Entry 9GIB (X-ray diffraction, 1.95 A resolution); this record covers chains A and B.

Chain A:
Name: Glutamate receptor
Source organism: Rattus norvegicus
UniProtKB: G3V9C5 (G3V9C5_RAT); residue numbers follow UniProt; this construct covers 401-539, 661-802
Chain sequence (285 residues; row label = number of the first residue in the row; note: 119 numbers in that range are skipped by the numbering (no residue carries them; nothing is unmodelled there)):
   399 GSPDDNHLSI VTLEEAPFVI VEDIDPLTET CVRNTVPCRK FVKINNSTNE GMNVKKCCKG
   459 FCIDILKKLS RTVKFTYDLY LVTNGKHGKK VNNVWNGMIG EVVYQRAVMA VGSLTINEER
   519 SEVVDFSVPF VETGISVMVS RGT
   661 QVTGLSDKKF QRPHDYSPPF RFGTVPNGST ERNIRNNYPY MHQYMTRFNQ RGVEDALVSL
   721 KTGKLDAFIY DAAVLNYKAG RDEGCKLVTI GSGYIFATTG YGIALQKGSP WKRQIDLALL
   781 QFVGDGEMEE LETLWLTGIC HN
Unresolved in the structure: 399-400, 801-802
Sequence notes: expression tag (399-400); linker (540-541)
Disulfide bonds: Cys429-Cys455, Cys436-Cys456, Cys745-Cys800
Residues lining bound ligands: glutamic acid (GLU): His485, Ser511, Leu512, Thr513, Arg518, Gly688, Ser689, Thr690, Tyr730, Asp731, Tyr761

Chain B:
Name: Isoform 1 of Glutamate receptor ionotropic, NMDA 1
Source organism: Homo sapiens
UniProtKB: Q05586 (NMDZ1_HUMAN), isoform Q05586-2; numbering as in UniProt; present here: 394-544, 663-800
Chain sequence (291 residues; row label = number of the first residue in the row; note: 116 numbers in that range are skipped by the numbering (no residue carries them; nothing is unmodelled there)):
   394 MSTRLKIVTI HQEPFVYVKP TLSDGTCKEE FTVNGDPVKK VICTGPNDTS PGSPRHTVPQ
   454 CCYGFCIDLL IKLARTMNFT YEVHLVADGK FGTQERVNNS NKKEWNGMMG ELLSGQADMI
   514 VAPLTINNER AQYIEFSKPF KYQGLTILVK KGT
   663 RITGINDPRL RNPSDKFIYA TVKQSSVDIY FRRQVELSTM YRHMEKHNYE SAAEAIQAVR
   723 DNKLHAFIWD SAVLEFEASQ KCDLVTTGEL FFRSGFGIGM RKDSPWKQNV SLSILKSHEN
   783 GFMEDLDKTW VRYQECDS
Unresolved in the structure: 394-396, 426-428, 491-494, 795-800
Sequence notes: linker (545-546)
Disulfide bonds: Cys420-Cys454, Cys436-Cys455
Residues lining bound ligands: A1ILP ((2R)-2-azanyl-3-[[3-(5-ethyl-1,2-oxazol-4-yl)-5-fluoranyl-phenyl]carbonylamino]propanoic acid): Phe484, Pro516, Leu517, Thr518, Ile519, Asn520, Arg523, Gln536, Gly537, Leu538, Ser687, Ser688, Val689, Tyr692, Trp731, Asp732, Phe754, Ser756, Phe758
UniProt features mapped onto this chain:
  - binding site (glycine): Pro516, Thr518, Arg523, Ser688, Asp732
  - glycosylation (N-linked (GlcNAc...) asparagine): Asn440, Asn471, Asn491, Asn674, Asn771
  - natural variant: Ser688 (S688Y: In NDHMSD)

How chain A and chain B interact:
Contacting residue pairs (41):
  Ile514(A) with Lys531(B); Leu777(B), hydrophobic
  Asn515(A) with Leu777(B); Glu781(B)
  Glu516(A) with Leu774(B); Leu777(B); Lys778(B); Glu781(B), hydrogen bond (backbone-side chain)
  Ser519(A) with Gln770(B), hydrogen bond (backbone-side chain); Leu774(B); Leu777(B)
  Phe524(A) with Lys531(B), hydrogen bond (backbone-side chain)
  Ser525(A) with Lys531(B), hydrogen bond (backbone-side chain)
  Pro527(A) with Pro532(B); Tyr535(B)
  Glu530(A) with Tyr535(B); Arg755(B), salt bridge; Ser756(B)
  Asn693(A) with Glu781(B), hydrogen bond (side chain-backbone)
  Asn697(A) with Glu781(B), hydrogen bond (side chain-backbone); Asn782(B)
  Tyr754(A) with Glu786(B), hydrogen bond
  Phe756(A) with Glu781(B); Glu786(B)
  Ala757(A) with His780(B); Glu781(B)
  Thr758(A) with Tyr535(B); His780(B), hydrogen bond
  Thr759(A) with Tyr535(B), hydrogen bond (backbone-side chain)
  Gly760(A) with Tyr535(B)
  Lys767(A) with Gln770(B)
  Arg773(A) with Lys764(B)
  Leu777(A) with Asn521(B), hydrogen bond (backbone-side chain); Ala524(B), hydrophobic; Gln525(B)
  Leu780(A) with Asn521(B); Ala524(B), hydrophobic
  Gln781(A) with Asn521(B)
  Val783(A) with Phe754(B)
  Gly784(A) with Tyr692(B); Phe754(B)
Also at the interface, not in a pair above, chain A (26 interface residues in all): Glu520, Val526, Lys772
Also at the interface, not in a pair above, chain B (23 interface residues in all): Ile519, Asn520, Gln536, Gly783

Overview:
26 residues of chain A face 23 of chain B across their interface, with 10 hydrogen bonds and 1 salt bridge.
Polar pairs include Glu530(A)-Arg755(B), Glu516(A)-Glu781(B) and Ser519(A)-Gln770(B). Ligands of chain A:
glutamic acid. Ligands of chain B: compound A1ILP.
Here chain A is Glutamate receptor (Rattus norvegicus) and chain B is Isoform 1 of Glutamate receptor
ionotropic, NMDA 1 (Homo sapiens). Entry 9GIB (NMDA bound to compound 380) was determined by X-ray diffraction
(same publication as 9GIG and 9GJ1).
